Entry 7KQN (X-ray diffraction, 2.02 A resolution); this record covers chains A and B of the 4 polymer chains in the assembly.

== Chain A ==
Molecule: Telomerase reverse transcriptase
Source organism: Tribolium castaneum
Notes: EC 2.7.7.49
Reference sequence: Q0QHL8 (Q0QHL8_TRICA); numbering as in UniProt (aligned over 1-596)
Sequence (596 residues; row label = number of the first residue in the row):
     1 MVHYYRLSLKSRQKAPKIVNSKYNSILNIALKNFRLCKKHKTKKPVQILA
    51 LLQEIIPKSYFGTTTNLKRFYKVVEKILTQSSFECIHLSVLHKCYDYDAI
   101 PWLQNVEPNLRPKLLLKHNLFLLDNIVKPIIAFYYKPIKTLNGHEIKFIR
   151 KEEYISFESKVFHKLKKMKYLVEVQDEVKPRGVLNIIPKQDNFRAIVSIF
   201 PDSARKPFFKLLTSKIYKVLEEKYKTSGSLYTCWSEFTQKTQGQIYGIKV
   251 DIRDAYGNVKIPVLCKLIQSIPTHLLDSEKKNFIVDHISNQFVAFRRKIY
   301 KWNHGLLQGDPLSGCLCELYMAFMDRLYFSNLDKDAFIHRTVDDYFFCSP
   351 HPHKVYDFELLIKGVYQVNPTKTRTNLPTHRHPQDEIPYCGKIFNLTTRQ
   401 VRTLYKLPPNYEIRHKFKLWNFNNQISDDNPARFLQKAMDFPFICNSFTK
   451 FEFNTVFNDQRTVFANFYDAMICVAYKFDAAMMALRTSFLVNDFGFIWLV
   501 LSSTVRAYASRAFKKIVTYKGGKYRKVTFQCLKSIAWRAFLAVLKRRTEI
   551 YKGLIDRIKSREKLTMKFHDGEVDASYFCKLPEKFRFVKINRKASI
Ion coordination: Ca2+: Asp251, Ile252, Asp343 (together with 2'-deoxyguanosine-5'-triphosphate)
Residues lining bound ligands: 2'-deoxyguanosine-5'-triphosphate (DGT): Lys189, Arg194, Asp251, Ile252, Arg253, Asp254, Ala255, Tyr256, Gln308, Gly309, Val342, Asp343, Asn369, Lys372
Reported in the primary citation:
  - binding site for the 7-nt DNA strand: Lys406 to Asn424
  - binding site for the 18-nt RNA strand: Lys10, Arg35 to Pro45
  - binding site for the 18-nt RNA strand (chain B): Arg12, Lys14
  - binding site for the 7-nt DNA strand: Ile155, Arg297
  - mutagenesis - P388R/L404Y: decreased catalytic activity

== Chain B ==
Molecule: 18-nt RNA strand
Sequence (18 nucleotides; each row starts with the number of its first residue):
     1 CAAAGAAAUCCAGGUGCA

== Interface between chain A and chain B ==
Pairs across the interface - 43 pairs, chain A then chain B:
  Arg12(A) with A6(B), salt bridge to the phosphate
  Lys14(A) with A4(B), hydrogen bond to the sugar; G5(B), phosphate contact
  Lys38(A) with A4(B), salt bridge to the phosphate
  Lys39(A) with A2(B), phosphate contact; A3(B), salt bridge to the phosphate
  Lys136(A) with A8(B), salt bridge to the phosphate
  Ile138(A) with U9(B), base contact
  Lys139(A) with U9(B), hydrogen bond to the base
  Leu141(A) with U9(B), base contact
  Lys151(A) with A7(B), base contact
  Val183(A) with A8(B), base contact
  Asn185(A) with A8(B), hydrogen bond to the sugar; U9(B), sugar contact
  Ile187(A) with U9(B), base contact
  Pro188(A) with U9(B), base contact
  Ile196(A) with U9(B), sugar contact; C10(B), base contact
  Val197(A) with C10(B), hydrogen bond to the sugar
  Ser198(A) with A8(B), sugar contact; U9(B), sugar contact; C10(B), hydrogen bond to the sugar
  Ile199(A) with C10(B), hydrogen bond to the sugar; C11(B), sugar contact
  Phe200(A) with A8(B), base contact
  Thr213(A) with G13(B), phosphate contact
  Tyr217(A) with A12(B), hydrogen bond to the sugar; G13(B), sugar contact
  Gly309(A) with C10(B), hydrogen bond to the sugar; C11(B), sugar contact
  Asp310(A) with C11(B), hydrogen bond to the sugar
  Pro311(A) with C11(B), sugar contact; A12(B), sugar contact
  Gly314(A) with A12(B), sugar contact
  Cys315(A) with A12(B), sugar contact
  Phe441(A) with C17(B), sugar contact
  Pro442(A) with G16(B), base contact; C17(B), sugar contact
  Cys445(A) with U15(B), hydrogen bond to the base
  Asn446(A) with G14(B), hydrogen bond to the base; U15(B), sugar contact
  Arg511(A) with C17(B), phosphate contact; A18(B), salt bridge to the phosphate
Other interface residues (no listed pair), chain A (37 interface residues in all): Tyr154, Ile155, Glu158, Arg296, Arg297, Gln308, Thr449

== Overview ==
37 residues of chain A face 17 of chain B across their interface, with 11 hydrogen bonds and 5 salt bridges.
Polar contacts include Lys139(A)-U9(B), Cys445(A)-U15(B) and Asn446(A)-G14(B). Chain A binds
2'-deoxyguanosine-5'-triphosphate. From the paper: a binding site for the 7-nt DNA strand at Lys406(A),
Ile155(A) and Arg297(A); P388R/L404Y of chain A reduce catalytic activity.
Here chain A is Telomerase reverse transcriptase (Tribolium castaneum) and chain B is an 18-nt RNA strand.
Entry 7KQN (Ternary complex of TERT (telomerase reverse transcriptase) with RNA template, DNA primer, an
incoming dGTP and ...) was determined by X-ray diffraction together with 7KQM from the same study.
